3MNN - chains H and J of the 10 polymer chains in the assembly; structure by X-ray diffraction, 2.50 A resolution.

[Chain H]
Protein: Histone H2B 1.1
Organism: Xenopus laevis
Reference sequence: P02281 (H2B11_XENLA); residues -2 to 122 here correspond to UniProt positions 2-126 (UniProt number = residue number + 4)
Sequence (125 residues; numbered -2 to 122; the number before each row is that of its first residue; numbers below 1 keep their minus sign (Pro-2 is residue -2)):
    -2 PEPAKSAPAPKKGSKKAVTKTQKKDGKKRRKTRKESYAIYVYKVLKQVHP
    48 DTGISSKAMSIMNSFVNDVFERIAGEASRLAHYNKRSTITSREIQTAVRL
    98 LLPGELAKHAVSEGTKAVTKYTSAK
Not modelled in the structure: -2 to 27
Ion coordination: ruthenium ion: His106 (together with 1,3,5-Triaza-7-phosphaadamantane, 1-methyl-4-(1-methylethyl)benzene)
Small-molecule neighbours: 1-methyl-4-(1-methylethyl)benzene (MML): Glu102, Lys105, His106
Curated features (UniProtKB/Swiss-Prot):
  - modified residue: Lys2 (N6-acetyllysine), Lys9 (N6-acetyllysine), Ser11 (Phosphoserine), Lys12 (N6-acetyllysine), Lys17 (N6-acetyllysine)
  - glycosylation: Ser109 (O-linked (GlcNAc) serine)
  - cross-link: Lys117 (Glycyl lysine isopeptide (Lys-Gly) (interchain with G-Cter in ubiquitin))

[Chain J]
Molecule: 145-nt DNA strand
Sequence (145 nucleotides; row label = number of the first residue in the row; numbers below 1 keep their minus sign (DA-72 is residue -72)):
   -72 ATCAATATCCACCTGCAGATACTACCAAAAGTGTATTTGGAAACTGCTCC
   -22 ATCAAAAGGCATGTTCAGCTGATTCAGCTGAACATGCCTTTTGATGGAGC
    28 AGTTTCCAAATACACTTTTGGTAGTATCTGCAGGTGGATATTGAT

[Chain H / chain J interface]
Residue-residue contacts (17; chain H residue first):
  Lys28(H) with DG29(J), phosphate contact; DT30(J), salt bridge to the phosphate
  Thr29(H) with DG29(J), hydrogen bond to the phosphate
  Arg30(H) with DA-45(J), sugar contact; DA-44(J), salt bridge to the phosphate
  Tyr39(H) with DT-53(J), phosphate contact
  Gly50(H) with DT-53(J), phosphate contact
  Ile51(H) with DA-54(J), sugar contact; DT-53(J), hydrogen bond to the phosphate
  Ser52(H) with DA-54(J), phosphate contact
  Ser53(H) with DA-54(J), phosphate contact
  Arg83(H) with DG-33(J), phosphate contact; DA-32(J), salt bridge to the phosphate
  Ser84(H) with DG-34(J), phosphate contact; DG-33(J), hydrogen bond to the phosphate
  Thr85(H) with DG-34(J), phosphate contact; DG-33(J), hydrogen bond to the phosphate
Also at the interface, not in a pair above, chain H (13 interface residues in all): Glu32, Lys82
Also at the interface, not in a pair above, chain J (10 interface residues in all): DA-43

[In short]
13 residues of chain H face 10 of chain J across their interface; the contacts include 4 hydrogen bonds and 3
salt bridges. Polar contacts include Thr29(H)-DG29(J), Ile51(H)-DT-53(J) and Ser84(H)-DG-33(J). Bound to chain
H: 1-methyl-4-(1-methylethyl)benzene.
Chain H is Histone H2B 1.1 (Xenopus laevis) and chain J is a 145-nt DNA strand; the structure, A Ruthenium
Antitumour Agent Forms Specific Histone Protein Adducts in the Nucleosome Core, was determined by X-ray
diffraction.
